8CLI - chains A and E of the 5 polymer chains in the assembly; structure by electron microscopy, 3.20 A resolution.

== Chain A ==
Molecule: General transcription factor 3C polypeptide 1
Source organism: Homo sapiens
UniProt: Q12789 (TF3C1_HUMAN); residues 1-2109 here = UniProt positions 1-2109
Amino-acid sequence (2158 residues; each row starts with the number of its first residue):
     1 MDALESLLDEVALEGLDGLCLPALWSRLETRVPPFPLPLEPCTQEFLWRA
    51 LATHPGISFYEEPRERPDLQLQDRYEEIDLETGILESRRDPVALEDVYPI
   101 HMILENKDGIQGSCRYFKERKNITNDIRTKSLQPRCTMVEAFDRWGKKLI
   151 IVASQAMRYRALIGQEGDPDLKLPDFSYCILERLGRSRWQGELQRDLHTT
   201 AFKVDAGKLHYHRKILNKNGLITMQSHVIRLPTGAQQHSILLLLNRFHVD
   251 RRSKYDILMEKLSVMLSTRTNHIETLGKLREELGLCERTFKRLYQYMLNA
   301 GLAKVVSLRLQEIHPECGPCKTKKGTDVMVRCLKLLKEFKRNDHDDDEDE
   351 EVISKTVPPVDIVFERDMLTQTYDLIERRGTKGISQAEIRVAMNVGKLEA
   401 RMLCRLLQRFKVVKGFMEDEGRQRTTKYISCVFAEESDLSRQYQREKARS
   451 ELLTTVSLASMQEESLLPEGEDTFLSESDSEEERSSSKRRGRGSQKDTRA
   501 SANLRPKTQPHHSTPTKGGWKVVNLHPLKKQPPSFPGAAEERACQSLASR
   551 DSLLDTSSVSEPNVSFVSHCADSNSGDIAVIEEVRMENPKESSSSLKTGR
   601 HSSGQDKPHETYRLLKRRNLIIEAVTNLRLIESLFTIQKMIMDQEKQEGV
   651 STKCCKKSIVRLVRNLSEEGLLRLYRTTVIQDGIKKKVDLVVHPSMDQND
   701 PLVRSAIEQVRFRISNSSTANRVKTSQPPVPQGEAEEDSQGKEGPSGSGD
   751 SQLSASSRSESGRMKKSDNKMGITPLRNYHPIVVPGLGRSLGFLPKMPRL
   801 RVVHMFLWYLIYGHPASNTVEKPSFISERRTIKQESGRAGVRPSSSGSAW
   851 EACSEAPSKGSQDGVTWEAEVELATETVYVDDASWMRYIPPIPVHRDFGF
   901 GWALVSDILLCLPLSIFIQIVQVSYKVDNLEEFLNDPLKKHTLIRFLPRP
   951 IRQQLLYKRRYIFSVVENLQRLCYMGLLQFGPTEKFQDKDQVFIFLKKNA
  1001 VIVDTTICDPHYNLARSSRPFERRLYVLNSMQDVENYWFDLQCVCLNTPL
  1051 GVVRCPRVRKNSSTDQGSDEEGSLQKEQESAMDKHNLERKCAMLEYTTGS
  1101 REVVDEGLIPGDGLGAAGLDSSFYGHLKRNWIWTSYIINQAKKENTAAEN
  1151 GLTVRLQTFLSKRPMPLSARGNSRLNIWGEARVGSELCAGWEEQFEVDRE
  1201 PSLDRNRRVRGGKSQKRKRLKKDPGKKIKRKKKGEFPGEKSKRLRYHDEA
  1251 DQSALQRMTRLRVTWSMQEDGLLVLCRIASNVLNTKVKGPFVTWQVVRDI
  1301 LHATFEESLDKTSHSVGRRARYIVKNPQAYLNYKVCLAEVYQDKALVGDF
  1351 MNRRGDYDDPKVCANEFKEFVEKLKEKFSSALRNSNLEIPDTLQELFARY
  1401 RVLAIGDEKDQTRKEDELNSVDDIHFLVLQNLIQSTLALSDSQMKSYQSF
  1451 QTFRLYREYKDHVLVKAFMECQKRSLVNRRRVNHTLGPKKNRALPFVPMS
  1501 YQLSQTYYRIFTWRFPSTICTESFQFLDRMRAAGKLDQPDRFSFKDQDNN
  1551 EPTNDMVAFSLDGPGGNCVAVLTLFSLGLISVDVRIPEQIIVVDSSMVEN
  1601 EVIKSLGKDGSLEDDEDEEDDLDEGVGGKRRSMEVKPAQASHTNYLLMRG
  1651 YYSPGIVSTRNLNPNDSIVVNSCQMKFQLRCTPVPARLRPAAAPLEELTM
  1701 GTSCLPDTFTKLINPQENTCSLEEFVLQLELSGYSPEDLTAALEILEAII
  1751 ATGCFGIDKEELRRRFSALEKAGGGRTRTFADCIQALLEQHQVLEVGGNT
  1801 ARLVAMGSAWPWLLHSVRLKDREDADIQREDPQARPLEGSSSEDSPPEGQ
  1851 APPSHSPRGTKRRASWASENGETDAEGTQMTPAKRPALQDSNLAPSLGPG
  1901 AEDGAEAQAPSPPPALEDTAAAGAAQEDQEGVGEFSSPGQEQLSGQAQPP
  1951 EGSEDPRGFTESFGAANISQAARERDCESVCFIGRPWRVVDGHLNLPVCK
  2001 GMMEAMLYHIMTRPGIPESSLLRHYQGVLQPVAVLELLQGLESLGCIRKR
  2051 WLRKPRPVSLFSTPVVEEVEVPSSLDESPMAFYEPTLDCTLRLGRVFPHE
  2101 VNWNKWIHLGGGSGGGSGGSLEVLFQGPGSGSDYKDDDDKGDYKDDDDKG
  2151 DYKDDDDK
Not modelled in the structure: 315-327, 338-355, 460-578, 586-609, 717-2158
Differences from the reference sequence: expression tag (2110-2158)
Curated features (UniProtKB/Swiss-Prot):
  - modified residue (Phosphoserine): Ser667, Ser739, Ser1062, Ser1068, Ser1253, Ser1611, Ser1632, Ser1653, Ser1856, Ser1865, Ser1868, Ser1896, Ser1911, Ser1969
  - cross-link (Glycyl lysine isopeptide (Lys-Gly)): Lys529 (interchain with G-Cter in SUMO2), Lys770 (interchain with G-Cter in SUMO2), Lys833 (interchain with G-Cter in SUMO2), Lys1142 (interchain with G-Cter in SUMO2)
From the paper describing this entry:
  - binding site for the 35-nt DNA strand: Arg401, Arg422, Gln423, Lys657

== Chain E ==
Molecule: 35-nt DNA strand
Sequence (35 nucleotides; each row starts with the number of its first residue):
    39 AAGCGACTCTGGTGGGACTCGAACCCACAACCTTT

== How chain A and chain E interact ==
Residue-residue contacts (39):
  Lys208(A) - DT57(E)  salt bridge to the phosphate
  Tyr211(A) - DA55(E)  sugar contact
  Tyr211(A) - DC56(E)  hydrogen bond to the phosphate
  His212(A) - DC56(E)  salt bridge to the phosphate
  Ala235(A) - DC66(E)  sugar contact
  Gln236(A) - DA65(E)  hydrogen bond to the phosphate
  Gln236(A) - DC66(E)  hydrogen bond to the phosphate
  His238(A) - DC64(E)  sugar contact
  Tyr255(A) - DC66(E)  hydrogen bond to the phosphate
  Arg292(A) - DC66(E)  salt bridge to the phosphate
  Arg292(A) - DA67(E)  salt bridge to the phosphate
  Tyr296(A) - DA65(E)  hydrogen bond to the phosphate
  Leu398(A) - DG53(E)  sugar contact
  Leu398(A) - DG54(E)  phosphate contact
  Arg401(A) - DG53(E)  salt bridge to the phosphate
  Arg401(A) - DG54(E)  hydrogen bond to the base
  Met402(A) - DG52(E)  phosphate contact
  Arg405(A) - DG52(E)  salt bridge to the phosphate
  Arg409(A) - DT51(E)  salt bridge to the phosphate
  Gly421(A) - DA61(E)  sugar contact
  Arg422(A) - DG59(E)  hydrogen bond to the base
  Arg422(A) - DA60(E)  sugar contact
  Arg422(A) - DA61(E)  hydrogen bond to the base
  Arg422(A) - DC62(E)  sugar contact
  Gln423(A) - DG59(E)  base contact
  Arg424(A) - DG59(E)  phosphate contact
  Arg424(A) - DA60(E)  salt bridge to the phosphate
  Arg617(A) - DA61(E)  salt bridge to the phosphate
  Thr652(A) - DA61(E)  sugar contact
  Thr652(A) - DC62(E)  phosphate contact
  Lys653(A) - DA61(E)  phosphate contact
  Lys653(A) - DC62(E)  hydrogen bond to the phosphate
  Cys654(A) - DA61(E)  phosphate contact
  Cys655(A) - DA61(E)  hydrogen bond to the phosphate
  Cys655(A) - DC62(E)  base contact
  Ser658(A) - DA60(E)  phosphate contact
  Ser658(A) - DA61(E)  phosphate contact
  Arg661(A) - DG59(E)  sugar contact
  Arg661(A) - DA60(E)  salt bridge to the phosphate
Other interface residues (no listed pair), chain A (28 interface residues in all): Val228, Ser651, Lys657

== Overview ==
28 residues of chain A face 15 of chain E across their interface; the contacts include 10 hydrogen bonds and
10 salt bridges. Polar contacts include Arg401(A)-DG54(E), Arg422(A)-DG59(E) and Arg422(A)-DA61(E). From the
paper: a binding site for the 35-nt DNA strand at Arg401(A), Arg422(A) and Gln423(A) among others.
Chain A is General transcription factor 3C polypeptide 1 (Homo sapiens) and chain E is a 35-nt DNA strand; the
structure, TFIIIC TauB-DNA monomer, was determined by electron microscopy, deposited together with 8CLJ, 8CLK
and 8CLL.
